4JUT - chains A and B of the 4 polymer chains in the assembly; structure by X-ray diffraction, 2.20 A resolution.

[Chain A (and B)]
Molecule: Heat shock protein beta-6
Organism: Homo sapiens
Notes: chain B of this document is another copy of the same molecule, construct and numbering; everything in this record applies to it too
UniProtKB: O14558 (HSPB6_HUMAN); residue numbers follow UniProt; this construct covers 57-160
Amino-acid sequence (107 residues; row label = number of the first residue in the row):
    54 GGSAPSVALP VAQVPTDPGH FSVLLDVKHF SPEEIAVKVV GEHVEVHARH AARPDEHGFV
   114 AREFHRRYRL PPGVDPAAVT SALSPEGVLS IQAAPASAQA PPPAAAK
Not modelled in the structure: 54-60, 67-70, 149-160 (chain B: 54-62, 147-160)
Differences from the reference sequence: expression tag (54-56); engineered mutation Ala104 (Glu in O14558), Ala105 (Glu in O14558)

[Interface between chain A and chain B]
Contacting residue pairs (25):
  Ala105(A) - Arg120(B)
  Asp108(A) - Arg119(B)  salt bridge
  Gly111(A) - Arg120(B)
  Phe112(A) - His118(B)
  Phe112(A) - Arg119(B)
  Phe112(A) - Arg120(B)  hydrogen bond (backbone-backbone)
  Val113(A) - His118(B)
  Val113(A) - Arg119(B)
  Ala114(A) - Phe117(B)
  Ala114(A) - His118(B)  hydrogen bond (backbone-backbone)
  Arg115(A) - Glu116(B)
  Glu116(A) - Arg115(B)
  Glu116(A) - Glu116(B)  hydrogen bond (backbone-backbone)
  Phe117(A) - Ala114(B)
  His118(A) - Phe112(B)
  His118(A) - Val113(B)
  His118(A) - Ala114(B)  hydrogen bond (backbone-backbone)
  Arg119(A) - Asp108(B)  salt bridge
  Arg119(A) - His110(B)
  Arg119(A) - Phe112(B)
  Arg119(A) - Val113(B)
  Arg119(A) - Arg115(B)
  Arg120(A) - Gly111(B)
  Arg120(A) - Phe112(B)  hydrogen bond (backbone-backbone)
  Tyr121(A) - His110(B)
Interface residues without a listed pair, chain A (14 interface residues in all): His110
Interface residues without a listed pair, chain B (15 interface residues in all): His96, Tyr121, Arg122

[Overview]
14 residues of chain A and 15 residues of chain B are in contact; the contacts include 5 hydrogen bonds and 2
salt bridges. Polar contacts include Asp108(A)-Arg119(B), Phe112(A)-Arg120(B) and Ala114(A)-His118(B).
Both chains are Heat shock protein beta-6 (Homo sapiens). Entry 4JUT (Crystal structure of a mutant fragment
of Human HSPB6) was determined by X-ray diffraction together with 4JUS from the same study.
